PDB entry 7LID | electron microscopy, 2.90 A resolution | chains A and B of the 4 polymer chains in the assembly

Chain A (and B):
Name: MhOR5
Organism: Machilis hrabei
Notes: chain B of this document is another copy of the same molecule, construct and numbering; everything in this record applies to it too
Chain sequence (478 residues; each row starts with the number of its first residue; numbers below 1 keep their minus sign (Gly-3 is residue -3)):
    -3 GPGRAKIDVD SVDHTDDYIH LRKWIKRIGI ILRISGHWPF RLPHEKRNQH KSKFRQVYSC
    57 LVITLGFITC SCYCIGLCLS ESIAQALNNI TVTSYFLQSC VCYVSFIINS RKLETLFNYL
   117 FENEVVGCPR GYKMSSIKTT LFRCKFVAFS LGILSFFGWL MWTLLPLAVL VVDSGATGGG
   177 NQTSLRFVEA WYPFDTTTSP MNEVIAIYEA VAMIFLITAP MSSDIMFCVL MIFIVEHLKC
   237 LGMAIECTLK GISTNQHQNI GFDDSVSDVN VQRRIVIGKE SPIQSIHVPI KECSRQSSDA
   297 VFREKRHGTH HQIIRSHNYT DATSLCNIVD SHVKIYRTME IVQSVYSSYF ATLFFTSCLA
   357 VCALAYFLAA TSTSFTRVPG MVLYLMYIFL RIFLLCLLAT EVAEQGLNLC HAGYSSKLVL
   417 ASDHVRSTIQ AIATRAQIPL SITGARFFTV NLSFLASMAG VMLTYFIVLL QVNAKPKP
Not modelled in the structure: -3 to 11, 170-177, 248-316, 470-474
Ligand contacts: 2-methoxy-4-(prop-2-en-1-yl)phenol (EOL): Val88, Tyr91, Ser151, Gly154, Trp155, Trp158, Met209, Ile213, Leu379, Tyr380, Tyr383
What the authors report for this chain:
  - conformationally variable residues (helix shift): Gln467, Val468
  - binding site for 2-methoxy-4-(prop-2-en-1-yl)phenol: Val88, Tyr91, Ser151, Gly154, Trp158, Met209, Ile213, Tyr380, Tyr383
  - contacts within the chain: Tyr362-Leu465 (hydrophobic contact)
  - mutagenesis - M209A, M209V, Y362A, L465A: decreased signaling in response to 2-methoxy-4-(prop-2-en-1-yl)phenol
  - mutagenesis - I213M, Y362F: unchanged signaling in response to 2-methoxy-4-(prop-2-en-1-yl)phenol
  - mutagenesis - Q467A, Q467R: decreased signaling
  - mutagenesis - Q467N: unchanged signaling
  - mutagenesis - V468A, V468Q: unchanged signaling in response to odorant
  - mutagenesis - V88A, Y91A, F92A, S151A, G154A, W158A, M209A, I213A, Y362A, Y380A, Y383A, L465A: decreased signaling in response to eugenol
  - mutagenesis - T87A, Y362F, L379A: unchanged signaling in response to eugenol

How chain A and chain B interact:
Residue-residue contacts - 35 pairs, chain A then chain B:
  Leu393(A) with Arg442(B)
  Glu397(A) with Arg442(B), salt bridge
  Glu400(A) with Arg442(B), salt bridge
  Leu403(A) with Ile434(B), hydrophobic
  Asn404(A) with Tyr332(B)
  Cys406(A) with Arg431(B); Ile434(B), hydrophobic
  His407(A) with Tyr332(B); Arg431(B)
  Ala408(A) with Arg431(B)
  Tyr410(A) with Val325(B), hydrophobic; His328(B), hydrogen bond; Val329(B); Ile428(B); Arg431(B)
  Ser411(A) with Val325(B)
  Ser412(A) with Cys322(B); Asp326(B), hydrogen bond
  Val415(A) with Cys322(B), hydrophobic; His420(B), hydrogen bond (backbone-side chain); Thr424(B)
  Ile425(A) with Arg431(B)
  Gln426(A) with Ala427(B); Thr430(B), hydrogen bond; Arg431(B)
  Ala429(A) with Arg431(B)
  Gln433(A) with Thr430(B), hydrogen bond (side chain-backbone); Gln433(B); Ile434(B)
  Leu448(A) with Arg442(B); Phe443(B)
  Ser449(A) with Arg442(B); Phe443(B)
  Leu459(A) with Tyr461(B)
  Thr460(A) with Tyr461(B)
Other interface residues (no listed pair), chain A (29 interface residues in all): Phe389, Thr396, Leu414, Leu416, Arg422, Leu451, Ala452, Gly456, Ile463
Other interface residues (no listed pair), chain B (21 interface residues in all): Leu321, Ser423, Ala441, Val464

In short:
29 residues of chain A and 21 residues of chain B are in contact; the contacts include 5 hydrogen bonds and 2
salt bridges. Polar contacts include Glu397(A)-Arg442(B), Glu400(A)-Arg442(B) and Tyr410(A)-His328(B). The
paper reports a binding site for 2-methoxy-4-(prop-2-en-1-yl)phenol at Val88(A), Tyr91(A) and Ser151(A) among
others; V88A, Y91A and F92A of chain A, among others, reduce signaling in response to eugenol; 22
substitutions were tested in all.
Both chains are MhOR5 (Machilis hrabei). Entry 7LID (The structure of the insect olfactory receptor OR5 from
Machilis hrabei in complex with eugenol) was determined by electron microscopy (same publication as 7LIC and
7LIG).
